Entry 2F4V (X-ray diffraction, 3.80 A resolution); this record covers chains A and D of the 21 polymer chains in the assembly.

# Chain A
Molecule: 16S ribosomal RNA
Source organism: Thermus thermophilus
Sequence (1511 nucleotides; each row starts with the number of its first residue; note: 42 numbers in that range are skipped by the numbering (no residue carries them; nothing is unmodelled there); a row labelled like 190A-190L holds insertion residues (190A, then the next letters in order)):
     1 UUGUUGGAGA GUUUGAUCCU GGCUCAGGGU GAACGCUGGC GGCGUGCCUA AGACAUGCAA
    61 GUCGUGCGGG
    73 CCGCGGGGUU UU
    88 ACUCCG
    95 UGGUC
   101 AGCGGCGGAC GGGUGAGUAA CGCGUGGGU
  129A G
   130 ACCUACCCGG AAGAGGGGGA CAACCCGGGG AAACUCGGGC UAAUCCCCCA UGUGGACCCG
   190 C
190A-190L CCCUUGGGGUGU
   191 GUCCAAAGGG CUUU
   216 GCCCGCUUCC GGAUGGGCCC GCGUCCCAUC AGCUAGUUGG UGGGGUAAUG GCCCACCAAG
   276 GCGACGACGG GUAGCCGGUC UGAGAGGAUG GCCGGCCACA GGGGCACUGA GACACGGGCC
   336 CCACUCCUAC GGGAGGCAGC AGUUAGGAAU CUUCCGCAAU GGGCGCAAGC CUGACGGAGC
   396 GACGCCGCUU GGAGGAAGAA GCCCUUCGGG GUGUAAACUC CUGAA
   442 CCCGGGACGA AACCCCCGAC GA
   474 GGGGACUGAC GGUACCGGG
   494 GUAAUAGCGC CGGCCAACUC CGUGCCAGCA GCCGCGGUAA UACGGAGGGC GCGAGCGUUA
   554 CCCGGAUUCA CUGGGCGUAA AGGGCGUGUA GGCGGCCUGG GGCGUCCCAU GUGAAAGACC
   614 ACGGCUCAAC CGUGGGGGAG CGUGGGAUAC GCUCAGGCUA GACGGUGGGA GAGGGUGGUG
   674 GAAUUCCCGG AGUAGCGGUG AAAUGCGCAG AUACCGGGAG GAACGCCGAU GGCGAAGGCA
   734 GCCACCUGGU CCACCCGUGA CGCUGAGGCG CGAAAGCGUG GGGAGCAAAC CGGAUUAGAU
   794 ACCCGGGUAG UCCACGCCCU AAACGAUGCG CGCUAGGUCU CUGGGUCU
   848 CCUGGGGGCC GAAGCUAACG CGUUAAGCGC GCCGCCUGGG GAGUACGGCC GCAAGGCUGA
   908 AACUCAAAGG AAUUGACGGG GGCCCGCACA AGCGGUGGAG CAUGUGGUUU AAUUCGAAGC
   968 AACGCGAAGA ACCUUACCAG GCCUUGACAU GCUAGG
 1003A G
  1004 AACCCGGGUG AAAGCCUGGG GUGCCCC
1030A-1030D GCGA
  1031 GGGGAGCCCU AGCACAGGUG CUGCAUGGCC GUCGUCAGCU CGUGCCGUGA GGUGUUGGGU
  1091 UAAGUCCCGC AACGAGCGCA ACCCCCGCCG UUAGUUGCCA GCGGUUCGGC CGGGCACUCU
  1151 AACGGGACUG CCCGCGAAA
  1171 GCGGGAGGAA GGAGGGGACG ACGUCUGGUC AGCAUGGCCC UUACGGCCUG GGCGACACAC
  1231 GUGCUACAAU GCCCACUACA AAGCGAUGCC ACCCGGCAAC GGGGAGCUAA UCGCAAAAAG
  1291 GUGGGCCCAG UUCGGAUUGG GGUCUGCAAC CCGACCCCAU GAAGCCGGAA UCGCUAGUAA
  1351 UCGCGGAUCA G
 1361A C
  1362 CAUGCCGCGG UGAAUACGUU CCCGGGCCUU GUACACACCG CCCGUCACGC CAUGGGAGCG
  1422 GGCUCUACCC GAAGUCGCCG GG
  1446 AGCCUACGGG
  1459 CAGGCGCCGA GGGUAGGGCC CGUGACUGGG GCGAAGUCGU AACAAGGUAG CUGUACCGGA
  1519 AGGUGCGGCU GGAUCA
Disordered / not traced: 1-4
Bound ions: Mg2+ site 1: A10 (shared with 1 residue of chain E); Mg2+ site 2: G11, U12, G22; K+ site 1 near G21 (its only coordinating residue here); Mg2+ site 3: G46, G394; Mg2+ site 4 near A53 (its only coordinating residue here); K+ site 2: C58, U387; Mg2+ site 5 near U62 (its only coordinating residue here); Mg2+ site 6: G70, U98; Mg2+ site 7: A109, G331; Mg2+ site 8: A116, G117, G289; Mg2+ site 9: C121, G124, U125, C235, G236; K+ site 3: U182, G183; 58 more Mg2+ sites not listed; 7 more K+ sites not listed
Ligand contacts:
  - AB9 ((2R)-4-amino-N-{(1R,2S,3R,4R,5S)-5-amino-2-{2-[(2-aminoethyl)amino]ethoxy}-4-[(2,6-diamino-2,6-dideoxy-alpha-D-glucopyranosyl)oxy]-3-hydroxycyclohexyl}-2-hydroxybutanamide): C1404, G1405, U1406, C1407, A1408, C1409, G1491, A1492, A1493, G1494, U1495, C1496, G1497, U1498
  - D2C: A965, G966, G1053, C1054, C1195, U1196, G1197, G1198

# Chain D
Molecule: 30S ribosomal protein S4
Source organism: Thermus thermophilus
UniProtKB: P80373 (RS4_THET8); aligned to UniProt positions 1-209 over residues 1-209 (the alignment contains insertions or deletions, so no single offset holds)
Chain sequence (209 residues; numbered 1 to 209; the number before each row is that of its first residue):
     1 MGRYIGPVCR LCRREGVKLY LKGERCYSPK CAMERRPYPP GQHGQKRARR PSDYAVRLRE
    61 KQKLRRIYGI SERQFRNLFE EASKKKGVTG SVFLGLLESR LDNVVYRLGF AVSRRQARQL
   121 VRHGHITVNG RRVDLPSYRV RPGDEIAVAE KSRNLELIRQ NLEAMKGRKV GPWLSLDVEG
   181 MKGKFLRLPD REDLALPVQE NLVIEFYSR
Disordered / not traced: 1
Construct notes: conflict Gln-199 (Asn198 in P80373), Asn-201 (Gln200 in P80373)
Bound ions: Zn2+: Cys-9, Cys-12; Mg2+: Lys-85, Gly-87, Thr-89

# How chain A and chain D interact
Residue-residue contacts (116; chain A residue first):
  U5(A) / Gly-87(D)  base contact
  A8(A) / Glu-205(D)  hydrogen bond to the base
  A8(A) / Ser-208(D)  base contact
  A8(A) / Arg-209(D)  base contact
  A26(A) / Arg-209(D)  sugar contact
  G28(A) / Arg-76(D)  salt bridge to the phosphate
  C400(A) / Arg-73(D)  salt bridge to the phosphate
  C401(A) / Arg-73(D)  salt bridge to the phosphate
  C401(A) / Asn-77(D)  phosphate contact
  G402(A) / Gln-74(D)  hydrogen bond to the phosphate
  G402(A) / Leu-135(D)  sugar contact
  G402(A) / Ser-137(D)  hydrogen bond to the phosphate
  C403(A) / Arg-3(D)  salt bridge to the phosphate
  C403(A) / Gln-74(D)  phosphate contact
  C403(A) / Arg-100(D)  salt bridge to the phosphate
  C403(A) / Arg-122(D)  hydrogen bond to the sugar
  C403(A) / Pro-136(D)  sugar contact
  C403(A) / Ser-137(D)  hydrogen bond to the phosphate
  U404(A) / Gly-2(D)  hydrogen bond to the base
  U404(A) / Arg-118(D)  salt bridge to the phosphate
  U404(A) / Arg-122(D)  phosphate contact
  U405(A) / Gly-2(D)  hydrogen bond to the base
  G406(A) / Ile-5(D)  sugar contact
  G406(A) / Gln-119(D)  hydrogen bond to the sugar
  G407(A) / Ser-113(D)  hydrogen bond to the phosphate
  G407(A) / Arg-115(D)  salt bridge to the phosphate
  G407(A) / Gln-116(D)  sugar contact
  G407(A) / Gln-119(D)  sugar contact
  A408(A) / Leu-21(D)  phosphate contact
  A408(A) / Lys-22(D)  phosphate contact
  A408(A) / Ser-113(D)  hydrogen bond to the phosphate
  A408(A) / Arg-115(D)  phosphate contact
  A408(A) / Gln-116(D)  hydrogen bond to the sugar
  G409(A) / Lys-22(D)  phosphate contact
  G409(A) / Gly-23(D)  phosphate contact
  G409(A) / Glu-24(D)  hydrogen bond to the phosphate
  G409(A) / Arg-25(D)  hydrogen bond to the phosphate
  G410(A) / Lys-22(D)  hydrogen bond to the base
  G410(A) / Arg-25(D)  phosphate contact
  G410(A) / Lys-30(D)  salt bridge to the phosphate
  A411(A) / Lys-30(D)  salt bridge to the phosphate
  A412(A) / Arg-35(D)  salt bridge to the phosphate
  G413(A) / Arg-36(D)  base contact
  C418(A) / Gln-42(D)  sugar contact
  G425(A) / Gln-45(D)  hydrogen bond to the phosphate
  G426(A) / Arg-36(D)  salt bridge to the phosphate
  G426(A) / Tyr-38(D)  hydrogen bond to the phosphate
  G426(A) / Gly-41(D)  hydrogen bond to the phosphate
  G426(A) / Gln-42(D)  hydrogen bond to the sugar
  U427(A) / Arg-13(D)  salt bridge to the phosphate
  U427(A) / Arg-36(D)  salt bridge to the phosphate
  U427(A) / Pro-40(D)  phosphate contact
  U427(A) / Gly-41(D)  phosphate contact
  G428(A) / Pro-7(D)  phosphate contact
  G428(A) / Arg-10(D)  salt bridge to the phosphate
  G428(A) / Arg-13(D)  hydrogen bond to the phosphate
  G428(A) / Arg-36(D)  hydrogen bond to the sugar
  U429(A) / Cys-9(D)  phosphate contact
  U429(A) / Arg-10(D)  phosphate contact
  U429(A) / Arg-13(D)  salt bridge to the phosphate
  U429(A) / Lys-22(D)  phosphate contact
  U429(A) / Arg-25(D)  hydrogen bond to the sugar
  A430(A) / Pro-7(D)  phosphate contact
  A430(A) / Val-8(D)  phosphate contact
  A430(A) / Cys-9(D)  phosphate contact
  A430(A) / Arg-10(D)  phosphate contact
  A430(A) / Lys-22(D)  salt bridge to the phosphate
  C436(A) / Leu-155(D)  phosphate contact
  C436(A) / Leu-157(D)  sugar contact
  U437(A) / Gln-119(D)  base contact
  U437(A) / His-123(D)  hydrogen bond to the base
  U437(A) / His-125(D)  hydrogen bond to the sugar
  U437(A) / Leu-155(D)  phosphate contact
  G438(A) / His-123(D)  sugar contact
  G438(A) / His-125(D)  salt bridge to the phosphate
  A439(A) / His-123(D)  salt bridge to the phosphate
  A496(A) / Gln-119(D)  base contact
  C508(A) / Tyr-54(D)  sugar contact
  C508(A) / Arg-209(D)  salt bridge to the phosphate
  A509(A) / Ser-52(D)  hydrogen bond to the phosphate
  A509(A) / Tyr-54(D)  phosphate contact
  A509(A) / Ala-55(D)  sugar contact
  A509(A) / Leu-58(D)  sugar contact
  C511(A) / His-43(D)  hydrogen bond to the base
  C511(A) / Lys-46(D)  phosphate contact
  U512(A) / Gln-42(D)  sugar contact
  U512(A) / His-43(D)  sugar contact
  U512(A) / Lys-46(D)  salt bridge to the phosphate
  G541(A) / Gly-41(D)  sugar contact
  G541(A) / Gln-42(D)  hydrogen bond to the sugar
  G542(A) / Arg-10(D)  salt bridge to the phosphate
  G542(A) / Arg-14(D)  hydrogen bond to the phosphate
  G542(A) / Pro-40(D)  sugar contact
  G542(A) / Gly-41(D)  sugar contact
  C543(A) / Arg-10(D)  salt bridge to the phosphate
  C543(A) / Arg-14(D)  salt bridge to the phosphate
  G544(A) / Arg-59(D)  salt bridge to the phosphate
  G544(A) / Gln-62(D)  phosphate contact
  G544(A) / Arg-66(D)  salt bridge to the phosphate
  C545(A) / Lys-61(D)  salt bridge to the phosphate
  C545(A) / Gln-62(D)  hydrogen bond to the phosphate
  C545(A) / Arg-65(D)  salt bridge to the phosphate
  C545(A) / Glu-72(D)  phosphate contact
  G546(A) / Ser-71(D)  phosphate contact
  G546(A) / Glu-72(D)  hydrogen bond to the phosphate
  G546(A) / Arg-73(D)  hydrogen bond to the phosphate
  A547(A) / Gly-2(D)  hydrogen bond to the phosphate
  C613(A) / Lys-84(D)  salt bridge to the phosphate
  A614(A) / Lys-85(D)  salt bridge to the phosphate
  G616(A) / Arg-141(D)  salt bridge to the phosphate
  U619(A) / Arg-132(D)  base contact
  U619(A) / Val-133(D)  base contact
  U619(A) / Asp-134(D)  hydrogen bond to the base
  U619(A) / Leu-135(D)  base contact
  C620(A) / Leu-135(D)  base contact
  C620(A) / Ser-137(D)  base contact
Also at the interface, not in a pair above, chain A (51 interface residues in all): G27, C419, A497, G540, C612
Also at the interface, not in a pair above, chain D (72 interface residues in all): Tyr-4, Gly-6, Ala-32, Arg-57, Lys-86, Val-112, Tyr-138, Arg-139, Phe-206

# Summary
Chain A and chain D form an interface of 51 and 72 residues respectively, with 32 hydrogen bonds and 30 salt
bridges. Polar contacts include A8(A)/Glu-205(D), U404(A)/Gly-2(D) and U405(A)/Gly-2(D). Chain A binds D2C and
compound AB9. G11(A), U12(A) and G22(A) coordinate Mg2+ site 2.
Here chain A is 16S ribosomal RNA and chain D is 30S ribosomal protein S4, both from Thermus thermophilus.
Entry 2F4V (30S ribosome + designer antibiotic) was determined by X-ray diffraction (same publication as 2F4S,
2F4T and 2F4U).
